1YTZ - chains T and C of the 3 polymer chains in the assembly; structure by X-ray diffraction, 3.00 A resolution.

== Chain T ==
Molecule: Troponin T
Source organism: Gallus gallus
UniProt: P12620 (TNNT3_CHICK); residues 156-262 here = UniProt positions 156-262
Sequence (107 residues; numbered 156 to 262; the number before each row is that of its first residue):
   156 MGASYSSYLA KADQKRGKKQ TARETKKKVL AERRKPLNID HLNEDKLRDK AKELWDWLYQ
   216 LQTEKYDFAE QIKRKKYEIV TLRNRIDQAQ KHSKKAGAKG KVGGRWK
Disordered / not traced: 156-158, 249-262
Small-molecule neighbours: anapoe-305 (DR6; alpha-[4-(1,1,3,3 - tetramethylbutyl)phenyl]-omega-hydroxy-poly(oxy-1,2-ethanediyl)): Lys190, Asn193, Ile194, Lys205, Glu208

== Chain C ==
Molecule: Troponin C
Source organism: Gallus gallus
UniProt: P02588 (TNNC2_CHICK); residues 0-161 here correspond to UniProt positions 1-162 (UniProt number = residue number + 1)
Sequence (162 residues; numbered 0 to 161; the number before each row is that of its first residue; numbering starts at 0):
     0 ASMTDQQAEA RAFLSEEMIA EFKAAFDMFD ADGGGDISTK ELGTVMRMLG QNPTKEELDA
    60 IIEEVDEDGS GTIDFEEFLV MMVRQMKEDA KGKSEEELAN CFRIFDKNAD GFIDIEELGE
   120 ILRATGEHVT EEDIEDLMKD SDKNNDGRID FDEFLKMMEG VQ
Disordered / not traced: 0-2
Bound ions: Ca2+ site 1: Asp29, Asp31, Asp35, Glu40; Ca2+ site 2: Asp65, Asp67, Ser69, Thr71, Asp73, Glu76; Ca2+ site 3: Asp105, Asn107, Asp109, Phe111, Glu116; Ca2+ site 4: Asp141, Asn143, Asp145, Arg147, Glu152
Small-molecule neighbours: anapoe-305 (DR6; alpha-[4-(1,1,3,3 - tetramethylbutyl)phenyl]-omega-hydroxy-poly(oxy-1,2-ethanediyl)): Phe28, Leu41, Met45, Leu48, Gly49, Gln50, Ile60, Met80, Met81, Gln84
Curated features (UniProtKB/Swiss-Prot):
  - binding site (Ca(2+)): Asn144

== Chain T / chain C interface ==
Pairs across the interface - 19 pairs, chain T then chain C:
  Arg229(T) - Asn99(C)
  Arg229(T) - Arg102(C)
  Tyr232(T) - Phe101(C)
  Tyr232(T) - Arg102(C)
  Tyr232(T) - Asp105(C)  hydrogen bond
  Tyr232(T) - Ala108(C)
  Val235(T) - Ala108(C)
  Thr236(T) - Phe101(C)
  Thr236(T) - Phe150(C)
  Asn239(T) - Asp109(C)  hydrogen bond (side chain-backbone)
  Asn239(T) - Gly110(C)  hydrogen bond (side chain-backbone)
  Asn239(T) - Phe111(C)
  Arg240(T) - Phe150(C)
  Arg240(T) - Asp151(C)  salt bridge
  Gln243(T) - Phe111(C)
  Gln243(T) - Asn143(C)  hydrogen bond
  Gln243(T) - Asp145(C)
  Gln243(T) - Asp149(C)
  Gln243(T) - Glu152(C)  hydrogen bond
Also at the interface, not in a pair above, chain C (15 interface residues in all): Leu154

== Summary ==
7 residues of chain T face 15 of chain C across their interface; the contacts include 5 hydrogen bonds and 1
salt bridge. Polar pairs include Arg240(T)-Asp151(C), Tyr232(T)-Asp105(C) and Asn239(T)-Asp109(C). Bound to
chain T: anapoe-305. Bound to chain C: anapoe-305.
Chain T is Troponin T and chain C is Troponin C, both from Gallus gallus; the structure, Crystal structure of
skeletal muscle troponin in the Ca2+-activated state, was determined by X-ray diffraction (same publication as
1YV0).
